Entry 8JSW (electron microscopy, 2.84 A resolution); this record covers chain A.

# Chain A
Molecule: Synaptic vesicular amine transporter
From: Homo sapiens
UniProt: Q05940 (VMAT2_HUMAN); residue numbers follow UniProt; this construct covers 18-474
Amino-acid sequence (457 residues; each row starts with the number of its first residue):
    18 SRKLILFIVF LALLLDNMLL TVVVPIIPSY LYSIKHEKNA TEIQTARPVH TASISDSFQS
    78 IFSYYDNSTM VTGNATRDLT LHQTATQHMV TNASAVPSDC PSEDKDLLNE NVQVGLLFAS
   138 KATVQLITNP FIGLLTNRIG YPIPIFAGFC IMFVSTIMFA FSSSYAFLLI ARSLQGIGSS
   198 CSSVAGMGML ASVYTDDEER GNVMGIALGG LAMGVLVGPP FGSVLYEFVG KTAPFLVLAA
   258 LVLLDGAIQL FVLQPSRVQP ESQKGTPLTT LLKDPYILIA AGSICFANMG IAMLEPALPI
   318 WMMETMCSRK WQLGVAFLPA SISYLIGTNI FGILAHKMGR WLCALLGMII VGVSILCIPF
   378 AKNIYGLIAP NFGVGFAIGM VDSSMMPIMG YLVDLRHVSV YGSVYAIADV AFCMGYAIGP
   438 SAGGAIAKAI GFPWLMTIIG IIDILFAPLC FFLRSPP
Not modelled in the structure: 55-127
Residues lining bound ligands: serotonin (SRO): Leu228, Val232, Asn305, Ile308, Glu312, Phe334, Ala337, Ser338, Tyr341, Ile395, Asp399, Phe429, Tyr433
UniProt features mapped onto this chain:
  - binding site (serotonin): Leu228, Val232, Asn305, Ile308, Glu312, Phe334, Tyr341, Asp399, Tyr433
  - glycosylation (N-linked (GlcNAc...) asparagine): Asn84, Asn91
  - natural variant: Pro387 (P387L: In PKDYS2)
  - mutagenesis: Asp33 (D33A: Abolishes dopamine uptake; D33N: Abolishes dopamine uptake. Abolishes serotonin uptake), Asn34 (N34A: Abolishes binding to reserpine. Reduces binding to dihydrotetrabenazine. Reduces serotonin uptake; N34D: Abolishes binding to dihydrotetrabenazine. Reduces serotonin uptake ...), Leu37 (L37A: Abolishes binding to dihydrotetrabenazine; L37F: Reduces sensitivity to tetrabenazine. Reduces fluorescent false neurotransmitter FFN206 uptake. Abolishes binding to dihydrotetrabenazine ...), Thr38 (T38A: Abolishes binding to dihydrotetrabenazine. Abolishes dopamine uptake), Val41 (V41A: Abolishes binding to dihydrotetrabenazine. Reduces dopamine uptake), Pro45 (P45A: Abolishes dopamine uptake), Glu127 (E127A: Reduces serotonin uptake), Phe135 (F135A: Abolishes binding to dihydrotetrabenazine. Reduces sensitivity to tetrabenazine. Abolishes FFN206 uptake. Abolishes binding to dihydrotetrabenazine. Abolishes serotonin uptake), Lys138 (K138A: Reduces dopamine uptake. Abolishes binding to dihydrotetrabenazine. Abolishes serotonin uptake), Arg189 (R189A: Abolishes binding to dihydrotetrabenazine. Abolishes serotonin uptake; R189K: Abolishes binding to dihydrotetrabenazine. Abolishes binding to tetrabenazine. Abolishes serotonin uptake ...), Ser196 (S196A: Reduces dopamine uptake), Met204 (M204A: Reduces dopamine uptake), 27 further mutagenesis entries in UniProt

# Overview
Bound to chain A: serotonin. UniProt lists 9 serotonin-binding residues and 39 mutagenesis sites.
Chain A is Synaptic vesicular amine transporter (Homo sapiens); the structure, Human VMAT2 complex with
serotonin, was determined by electron microscopy together with 8JT9, 8JTA and 8JTC from the same study.
